Entry 7OPX (electron microscopy, 2.63 A resolution); this record covers chains A and C of the 4 polymer chains in the assembly.

== Chain A ==
Name: Capsid protein VP1
Source organism: Human enterovirus 70 (strain J670/71)
UniProtKB: P32537 (POLG_HE701); residues 1-306 here correspond to UniProt positions 562-867 (UniProt number = residue number + 561)
Chain sequence (306 residues; row label = number of the first residue in the row):
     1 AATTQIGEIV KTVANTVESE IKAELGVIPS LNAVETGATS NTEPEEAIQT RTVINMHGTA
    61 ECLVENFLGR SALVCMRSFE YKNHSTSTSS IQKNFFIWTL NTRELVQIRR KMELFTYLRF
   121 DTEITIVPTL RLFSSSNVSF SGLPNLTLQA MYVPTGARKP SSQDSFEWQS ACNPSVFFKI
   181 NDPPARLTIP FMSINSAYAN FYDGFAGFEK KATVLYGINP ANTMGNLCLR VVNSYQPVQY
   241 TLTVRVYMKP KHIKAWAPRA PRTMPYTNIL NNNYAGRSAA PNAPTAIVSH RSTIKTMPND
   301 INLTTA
Not modelled in the structure: 1-6, 304-306
UniProt features mapped onto this chain:
  - site: Ala306 (Cleavage)
What the authors report for this chain:
  - conformationally variable residues (side-chain flip): Met224

== Chain C ==
Name: Capsid protein VP3
Source organism: Human enterovirus 70 (strain J670/71)
UniProtKB: P32537 (POLG_HE701); residues 1-243 here correspond to UniProt positions 320-562 (UniProt number = residue number + 319)
Chain sequence (243 residues; numbered 1 to 243; the number before each row is that of its first residue):
     1 GVPTCLLPGS NQFLTTDDHS SAPAFPDFSP TPEMHIPGQV HSMLEIVQIE SMMEINNVND
    61 ASGVERLRVQ ISAQSDMDQL LFNIPLDIQL EGPLRNTLLG NISRYYTHWS GSLEMTFMFC
   121 GSFMTTGKLI ICYTPPGGSS PTDRMQAMLA THVVWDFGLQ SSITIIIPWI SGSHYRMFNT
   181 DAKAINANVG YVTCFMQTNL VAPVGAADQC YIVGMVAAKK DFNLRLMRDS PDIGQSAILP
   241 EQA
UniProt features mapped onto this chain:
  - region: Leu239 to Ala243 (Amphipathic alpha-helix)

== How chain A and chain C interact ==
Contacting residue pairs (199; chain A residue first):
  Val13(A) with Lys220(C); Asp221(C); Phe222(C); Asn223(C)
  Ala14(A) with Lys220(C), hydrogen bond (backbone-backbone); Asp221(C)
  Ser30(A) with Ile163(C); Thr164(C), hydrogen bond (backbone-backbone)
  Leu31(A) with Ser162(C); Ile163(C), hydrophobic
  Asn32(A) with Gln160(C); Ser161(C); Ser162(C), hydrogen bond (backbone-backbone); Thr164(C), hydrogen bond
  Val34(A) with Glu50(C); Thr116(C); Met118(C), hydrophobic; Ser162(C); Met215(C), hydrophobic
  Glu35(A) with Met118(C); Ser161(C), hydrogen bond
  Ala38(A) with Glu50(C)
  Thr39(A) with Gln48(C); Ile49(C); Glu50(C), hydrogen bond (side chain-backbone)
  Ser40(A) with Glu50(C), hydrogen bond (backbone-side chain); Thr116(C); Thr164(C), hydrogen bond; Lys219(C)
  Asn41(A) with Lys219(C)
  Thr42(A) with Thr164(C); Ile166(C); Lys219(C), hydrogen bond (backbone-side chain)
  Glu43(A) with Ile166(C)
  Ala47(A) with Ile166(C), hydrophobic
  Ile48(A) with Thr151(C); Pro168(C), hydrophobic
  His57(A) with Ser110(C), hydrogen bond; His174(C), hydrogen bond; Tyr175(C)
  Gly58(A) with Asn223(C), hydrogen bond (backbone-side chain)
  Thr59(A) with Leu44(C)
  Glu61(A) with Tyr106(C), hydrogen bond (backbone-side chain); Arg225(C); Leu226(C); Met227(C)
  Cys62(A) with Ser42(C), hydrogen bond (backbone-side chain); Met43(C), hydrogen bond (backbone-backbone); Leu44(C), hydrophobic; Tyr106(C); Leu224(C), hydrophobic
  Leu63(A) with His41(C); Ser42(C)
  Val64(A) with Val40(C); His41(C), hydrogen bond (backbone-backbone)
  Phe67(A) with Met43(C), hydrophobic; Tyr105(C), hydrophobic; Tyr106(C)
  Arg70(A) with Met227(C)
  Ser71(A) with Phe13(C); Thr15(C), hydrogen bond (backbone-backbone)
  Arg103(A) with Leu239(C)
  Glu104(A) with Gln235(C), hydrogen bond (backbone-side chain); Ile238(C); Leu239(C), hydrogen bond (backbone-backbone)
  Leu105(A) with Gln235(C); Ile238(C), hydrophobic
  Val106(A) with Ile233(C), hydrophobic; Gly234(C); Gln235(C), hydrogen bond (backbone-side chain); Leu239(C), hydrophobic
  Gln107(A) with Asp229(C); Ser230(C); Ile233(C)
  Arg109(A) with Leu239(C)
  Arg110(A) with Asn101(C); Tyr105(C); Ser230(C), hydrogen bond; Asp232(C); Ile233(C)
  Lys111(A) with Tyr105(C)
  Leu114(A) with Met43(C), hydrophobic
  Phe115(A) with Val40(C), hydrophobic; Met43(C), hydrophobic; Ile46(C), hydrophobic
  Tyr117(A) with Ile36(C), hydrophobic
  Arg119(A) with Thr31(C), hydrogen bond (side chain-backbone); Pro32(C), hydrogen bond (side chain-backbone); Glu33(C)
  Glu123(A) with His19(C); Ser21(C), hydrogen bond
  Thr125(A) with Phe13(C)
  Tyr152(A) with Phe25(C), hydrophobic
  Pro174(A) with Ala24(C); Phe25(C), hydrophobic
  Pro183(A) with Asn11(C)
  Pro184(A) with Asn11(C); Phe13(C), hydrophobic
  Arg186(A) with Phe13(C); Asp17(C), salt bridge; Ser21(C)
  Leu187(A) with Ser21(C); Ala22(C); Ala24(C), hydrophobic
  Thr188(A) with Ser21(C), hydrogen bond; Ala22(C), hydrogen bond (backbone-backbone); Pro23(C); Ala24(C), hydrogen bond (backbone-backbone)
  Ile189(A) with Ala24(C), hydrophobic; Phe25(C), hydrophobic
  Pro190(A) with Phe25(C); Phe28(C), hydrophobic
  Phe191(A) with Phe28(C); Pro30(C)
  Met192(A) with Phe25(C), hydrophobic; Phe28(C), hydrophobic
  Ser193(A) with Thr31(C), hydrogen bond (backbone-side chain)
  Ile194(A) with Thr31(C)
  Asn195(A) with Thr31(C), hydrogen bond (backbone-side chain)
  Ser196(A) with Pro32(C), hydrogen bond (side chain-backbone); Met34(C)
  Tyr247(A) with Phe13(C), hydrophobic
  Lys249(A) with Asp17(C), hydrogen bond (side chain-backbone)
  Lys251(A) with Ser21(C), hydrogen bond
  Lys254(A) with Glu33(C), salt bridge; Gln39(C)
  Ala255(A) with Gln39(C); Val40(C), hydrogen bond (backbone-backbone)
  Trp256(A) with Ile36(C), hydrogen bond (side chain-backbone); Pro37(C); Gly38(C); Gln39(C)
  Ala257(A) with Gly38(C), hydrogen bond (backbone-backbone)
  Pro258(A) with Val40(C); Ile46(C), hydrophobic
  Pro261(A) with Leu98(C); Asn101(C)
  Thr263(A) with Asn96(C)
  Met264(A) with Ile233(C)
  Tyr266(A) with Leu239(C)
  Thr267(A) with Pro240(C); Ala243(C)
  Asn268(A) with Pro240(C)
  Ile269(A) with Leu239(C); Pro240(C), hydrogen bond (backbone-backbone)
  Leu270(A) with Glu241(C)
  Pro281(A) with Glu91(C); Arg95(C)
  Asn282(A) with Arg95(C), hydrogen bond; Asp232(C), hydrogen bond (side chain-backbone)
  Thr285(A) with Ser62(C); Gly63(C), hydrogen bond (backbone-backbone); Arg66(C)
  Ala286(A) with Arg66(C)
  Ile287(A) with Glu54(C); Arg95(C), hydrogen bond (backbone-side chain); Asn96(C)
  Val288(A) with Glu54(C), hydrogen bond (backbone-side chain); Asn57(C); Arg66(C), hydrogen bond (backbone-side chain); Glu91(C); Gly92(C); Arg95(C); Asn96(C)
  Ser289(A) with Asn57(C), hydrogen bond (backbone-side chain); Glu91(C), hydrogen bond
  His290(A) with Asn57(C); Val58(C); Asn59(C); Arg66(C), hydrogen bond
  Arg291(A) with Ile55(C), hydrogen bond (side chain-backbone); Asn57(C), hydrogen bond; Val58(C); Asn83(C), hydrogen bond (side chain-backbone); Pro85(C)
  Ile294(A) with Ile55(C); Asn56(C); Val69(C), hydrophobic; Leu81(C); Phe82(C); Asn83(C), hydrogen bond (backbone-backbone)
  Lys295(A) with Leu80(C), hydrogen bond (side chain-backbone); Leu81(C), hydrogen bond (side chain-backbone); Asn83(C), hydrogen bond (backbone-side chain)
  Met297(A) with Ile84(C); Ser140(C); Tyr191(C), hydrophobic
  Pro298(A) with Pro85(C)
  Asn299(A) with Leu90(C); Ala182(C); Lys183(C)
  Asp300(A) with Ser139(C); Ser140(C), hydrogen bond (side chain-backbone); Lys183(C)
  Ile301(A) with Gly138(C); Ser139(C), hydrogen bond (backbone-side chain); Asn188(C); Tyr191(C)
  Leu303(A) with Gly137(C)
Also at the interface, not in a pair above, chain A (99 interface residues in all): Ile28, Ala33, Pro44, Asn55, Met76, Val127, Ala197, Arg259, Pro265, Ser292, Thr293, Thr296
Also at the interface, not in a pair above, chain C (108 interface residues in all): Thr16, Asp18, Ala61, Asp87, Pro93, Ile102, Ser112, Glu114, Val153, Trp155, Asp156, Gln242

== Overview ==
The interface between chain A and chain C involves 99 residues on one side and 108 on the other; the contacts
include 54 hydrogen bonds and 2 salt bridges. Among the polar pairs are Arg186(A)-Asp17(C), Lys254(A)-Glu33(C)
and Asn32(A)-Thr164(C). The paper reports conformational variability at Met224(A).
Here chain A is Capsid protein VP1 and chain C is Capsid protein VP3, both from Human enterovirus 70 (strain
J670/71). Entry 7OPX (CryoEM structure of human enterovirus 70 native virion) was determined by electron
microscopy (same publication as 7OZK, 7OZL, 7OZI and 7OZJ).
